Entry 8KG9 (electron microscopy, 4.52 A resolution (low resolution: residue-level contacts below are approximate; hydrogen-bond / salt-bridge calls are withheld)); this record covers chains 4 and 6 of the 18 polymer chains in the assembly.

[Chain 4]
Molecule: DNA replication licensing factor MCM4
Organism: Saccharomyces cerevisiae S288C
Notes: EC 3.6.4.12
UniProt: P30665 (MCM4_YEAST); residue numbers follow UniProt; this construct covers 1-933
Chain sequence (933 residues; each row starts with the number of its first residue):
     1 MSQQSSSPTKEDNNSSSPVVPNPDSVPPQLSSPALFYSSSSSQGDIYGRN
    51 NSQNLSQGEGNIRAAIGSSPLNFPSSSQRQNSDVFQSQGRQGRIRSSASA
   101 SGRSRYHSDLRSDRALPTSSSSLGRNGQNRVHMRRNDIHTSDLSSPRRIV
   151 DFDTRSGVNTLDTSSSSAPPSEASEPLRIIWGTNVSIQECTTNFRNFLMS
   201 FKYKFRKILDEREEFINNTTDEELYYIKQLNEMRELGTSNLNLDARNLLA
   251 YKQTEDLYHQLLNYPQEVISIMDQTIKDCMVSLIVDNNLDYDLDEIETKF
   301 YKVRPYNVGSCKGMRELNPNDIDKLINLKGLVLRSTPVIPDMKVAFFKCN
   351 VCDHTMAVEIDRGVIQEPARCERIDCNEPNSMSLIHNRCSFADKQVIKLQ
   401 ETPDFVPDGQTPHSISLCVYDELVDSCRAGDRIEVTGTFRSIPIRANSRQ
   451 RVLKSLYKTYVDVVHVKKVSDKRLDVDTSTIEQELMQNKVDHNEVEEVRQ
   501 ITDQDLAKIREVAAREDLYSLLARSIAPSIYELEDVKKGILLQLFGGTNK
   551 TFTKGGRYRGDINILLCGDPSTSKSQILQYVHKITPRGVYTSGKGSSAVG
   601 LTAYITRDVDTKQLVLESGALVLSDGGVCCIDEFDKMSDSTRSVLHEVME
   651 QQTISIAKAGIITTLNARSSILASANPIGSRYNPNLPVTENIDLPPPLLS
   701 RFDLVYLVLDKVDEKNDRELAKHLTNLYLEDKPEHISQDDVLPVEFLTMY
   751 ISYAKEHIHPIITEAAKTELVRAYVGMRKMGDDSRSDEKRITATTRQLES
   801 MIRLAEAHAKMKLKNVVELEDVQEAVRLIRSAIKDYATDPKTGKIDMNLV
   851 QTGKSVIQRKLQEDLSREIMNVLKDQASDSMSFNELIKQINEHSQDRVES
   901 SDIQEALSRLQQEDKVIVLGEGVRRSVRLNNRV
Disordered / not traced: 1-173, 470-504, 553-556, 594-600, 608-610, 732-740, 781-791, 836-843, 921, 928-933
Metal / ion sites: Zn2+: Cys349, Cys352, Cys371, Cys376
Curated features (UniProtKB/Swiss-Prot):
  - motif: Ser700 to Asp703 (Arginine finger)
  - binding site (ATP): Gly568 to Ser575
  - modified residue (Phosphoserine): Ser52, Ser56, Ser69
  - mutagenesis: Lys574 (K574A: Loss of MCM2-7 complex helicase activity)

[Chain 6]
Molecule: DNA replication licensing factor MCM6
Organism: Saccharomyces cerevisiae S288C
Notes: EC 3.6.4.12
UniProt: P53091 (MCM6_YEAST); numbering as in UniProt (aligned over 1-1017)
Chain sequence (1017 residues; row label = number of the first residue in the row):
     1 MSSPFPADTPSSNRPSNSSPPPSSIGAGFGSSSGLDSQIGSRLHFPSSSQ
    51 PHVSNSQTGPFVNDSTQFSSQRLQTDGSATNDMEGNEPARSFKSRALNHV
   101 KKVDDVTGEKVREAFEQFLEDFSVQSTDTGEVEKVYRAQIEFMKIYDLNT
   151 IYIDYQHLSMRENGALAMAISEQYYRFLPFLQKGLRRVVRKYAPELLNTS
   201 DSLKRSEGDEGQADEDEQQDDDMNGSSLPRDSGSSAAPGNGTSAMATRSI
   251 TTSTSPEQTERVFQISFFNLPTVHRIRDIRSEKIGSLLSISGTVTRTSEV
   301 RPELYKASFTCDMCRAIVDNVEQSFKYTEPTFCPNPSCENRAFWTLNVTR
   351 SRFLDWQKVRIQENANEIPTGSMPRTLDVILRGDSVERAKPGDRCKFTGV
   401 EIVVPDVTQLGLPGVKPSSTLDTRGISKTTEGLNSGVTGLRSLGVRDLTY
   451 KISFLACHVISIGSNIGASSPDANSNNRETELQMAANLQANNVYQDNERD
   501 QEVFLNSLSSDEINELKEMVKDEHIYDKLVRSIAPAVFGHEAVKKGILLQ
   551 MLGGVHKSTVEGIKLRGDINICVVGDPSTSKSQFLKYVVGFAPRSVYTSG
   601 KASSAAGLTAAVVRDEEGGDYTIEAGALMLADNGICCIDEFDKMDISDQV
   651 AIHEAMEQQTISIAKAGIHATLNARTSILAAANPVGGRYNRKLSLRGNLN
   701 MTAPIMSRFDLFFVILDDCNEKIDTELASHIVDLHMKRDEAIEPPFSAEQ
   751 LRRYIKYARTFKPILTKEARSYLVEKYKELRKDDAQGFSRSSYRITVRQL
   801 ESMIRLSEAIARANCVDEITPSFIAEAYDLLRQSIIRVDVDDVEMDEEFD
   851 NIESQSHAASGNNDDNDDGTGSGVITSEPPADIEEGQSEATARPGTSEKK
   901 KTTVTYDKYVSMMNMIVRKIAEVDREGAEELTAVDIVDWYLLQKENDLGS
   951 LAEYWEERRLAFKVIKRLVKDRILMEIHGTRHNLRDLENEENENNKTVYV
  1001 IHPNCEVLDQLEPQDSS
Disordered / not traced: 1-102, 199-254, 420-433, 464-496, 616-619, 839-1017
Metal / ion sites: Zn2+: Cys333, Cys338, Asn340
Residues lining bound ligands: ADP (adenosine-5'-diphosphate): Ile563, Glu657, Gln658, Ser707, Val797, Arg798, Glu801
Curated features (UniProtKB/Swiss-Prot):
  - motif: Ser707 to Asp710 (Arginine finger)
  - binding site (ATP): Gly575 to Ser582
  - modified residue: Ser78 (Phosphoserine), Ser249 (Phosphoserine), Ser372 (Phosphoserine), Thr766 (Phosphothreonine)
  - mutagenesis: Lys581 (K581A: Loss of MCM2-7 complex helicase activity)

[How chain 4 and chain 6 interact]
Residue-residue contacts (138; chain 4 residue first):
  Ile339(4) - Tyr450(6)
  Pro340(4) - Ser281(6)
  Pro340(4) - Ile452(6)
  Ala345(4) - Val437(6)
  Ala345(4) - Leu440(6)
  Phe347(4) - Leu440(6)
  Phe347(4) - Ser442(6)
  Asp353(4) - Val103(6)
  Met356(4) - Gly439(6)
  Val358(4) - Val437(6)
  Val358(4) - Thr438(6)
  Glu359(4) - Val437(6)
  Ile360(4) - Ser435(6)
  Ile360(4) - Gly436(6)
  Ile360(4) - Val437(6)
  Asp361(4) - Ser435(6)
  Asp361(4) - Gly436(6)
  Arg362(4) - Ser435(6)
  Arg362(4) - Thr438(6)
  Gly363(4) - Ser435(6)
  Gly363(4) - Gly436(6)
  Gly363(4) - Asp447(6)
  Val364(4) - Gly436(6)
  Val364(4) - Val437(6)
  Val364(4) - Thr438(6)
  Ile365(4) - Val437(6)
  Ile365(4) - Leu440(6)
  Ile365(4) - Leu443(6)
  Ile365(4) - Gly444(6)
  Gln366(4) - Thr438(6)
  Gln366(4) - Gly439(6)
  Glu367(4) - Gly439(6)
  Glu367(4) - Leu440(6)
  Glu367(4) - Arg441(6)
  Glu367(4) - Gly444(6)
  Pro368(4) - Gly439(6)
  Pro368(4) - Arg441(6)
  Ala369(4) - Arg441(6)
  Arg370(4) - Arg441(6)
  Cys371(4) - Arg441(6)
  Cys376(4) - Arg441(6)
  Glu378(4) - Arg441(6)
  Asn380(4) - Arg441(6)
  Ser381(4) - Arg441(6)
  Met382(4) - Leu440(6)
  Met382(4) - Arg441(6)
  Met382(4) - Ser442(6)
  Ser383(4) - Ser442(6)
  Leu384(4) - Ser442(6)
  His386(4) - Phe325(6)
  His386(4) - Val403(6)
  His386(4) - Pro405(6)
  His386(4) - Tyr450(6)
  Asn387(4) - Tyr175(6)
  Asn387(4) - Ile284(6)
  Asn387(4) - Val403(6)
  Arg388(4) - Gln173(6)
  Arg388(4) - Tyr175(6)
  Arg388(4) - Phe177(6)
  Cys389(4) - Ile284(6)
  Ser390(4) - Ile284(6)
  Phe391(4) - Ser281(6)
  Phe391(4) - Ile284(6)
  Phe391(4) - Val403(6)
  Phe391(4) - Tyr450(6)
  Ala392(4) - Ser281(6)
  Asp393(4) - Arg280(6)
  Asp393(4) - Ser281(6)
  Asp421(4) - Ser281(6)
  Arg428(4) - Thr370(6)
  Arg428(4) - Gly371(6)
  Arg428(4) - Ser372(6)
  Arg445(4) - Ser419(6)
  Ser448(4) - Ser419(6)
  Arg449(4) - Ser419(6)
  Arg451(4) - Val445(6)
  Lys550(4) - Lys737(6)
  Phe552(4) - Met736(6)
  Phe552(4) - Lys737(6)
  Phe552(4) - Arg738(6)
  Phe552(4) - Asp739(6)
  Tyr558(4) - His735(6)
  Tyr558(4) - Met736(6)
  Tyr558(4) - Lys737(6)
  Tyr558(4) - Asp739(6)
  Val615(4) - Met373(6)
  Leu623(4) - Pro369(6)
  Ser643(4) - Lys601(6)
  Ser643(4) - Ala602(6)
  His646(4) - Lys601(6)
  Glu647(4) - Ser599(6)
  Glu650(4) - Pro577(6)
  Glu650(4) - Ser582(6)
  Glu650(4) - Lys586(6)
  Gln651(4) - Lys586(6)
  Gln651(4) - Tyr597(6)
  Lys658(4) - Ser604(6)
  Ala659(4) - Ala606(6)
  Ala659(4) - Glu624(6)
  Gly660(4) - Glu624(6)
  Pro697(4) - Lys601(6)
  Ile762(4) - Lys737(6)
  Lys767(4) - Arg738(6)
  Leu770(4) - Val732(6)
  Tyr774(4) - Ala728(6)
  Tyr774(4) - Ile731(6)
  Val775(4) - Asp724(6)
  Arg778(4) - Cys719(6)
  Arg778(4) - Asp724(6)
  Lys779(4) - Glu721(6)
  Lys779(4) - Asp724(6)
  Thr792(4) - Cys719(6)
  Thr795(4) - Ile731(6)
  Arg796(4) - Pro577(6)
  Arg796(4) - Ser578(6)
  Arg796(4) - Thr579(6)
  Leu798(4) - Ile731(6)
  Ile802(4) - Met736(6)
  Val856(4) - Arg688(6)
  Val856(4) - Lys692(6)
  Gln858(4) - Asn690(6)
  Gln858(4) - Lys692(6)
  Arg859(4) - Lys692(6)
  Arg909(4) - Lys692(6)
  Arg909(4) - Leu693(6)
  Arg909(4) - Ser694(6)
  Arg909(4) - Arg696(6)
  Arg909(4) - Gly697(6)
  Gln911(4) - Tyr793(6)
  Gln912(4) - Arg696(6)
  Gln912(4) - Gly697(6)
  Gln912(4) - Met706(6)
  Gln912(4) - Tyr793(6)
  Glu913(4) - Ser694(6)
  Glu913(4) - Arg696(6)
  Glu913(4) - Tyr793(6)
  Glu913(4) - Arg794(6)
  Asp914(4) - Tyr793(6)
Interface residues without a listed pair, chain 4 (88 interface residues in all): Val338, Met342, Glu372, Pro379, Asp425, Arg557, Leu616, Ser618, Glu764, Val771, Asn848, Gln862, Glu905
Interface residues without a listed pair, chain 6 (79 interface residues in all): Ile279, Glu282, Ser324, Pro374, Arg375, Ile402, Lys416, Asn434, Gly686, Met701, Ala703, Asp718, Asn720, Glu740, Gln786, Val838

[In short]
The interface between chain 4 and chain 6 involves 88 residues on one side and 79 on the other. Bound to chain
6: ADP.
Chain 4 is DNA replication licensing factor MCM4 and chain 6 is DNA replication licensing factor MCM6, both
from Saccharomyces cerevisiae S288C; the structure, Yeast replisome in state III, was determined by electron
microscopy, deposited together with 8W7S, 8KG6, 8KG8 and 8W7M.
